Entry 6VM1 (electron microscopy, 7.90 A resolution (low resolution: residue-level contacts below are approximate; hydrogen-bond / salt-bridge calls are withheld)); this record covers chains R and S of the 26 polymer chains in the assembly.

Chain R (and S):
Protein: ATP synthase subunit c, chloroplastic
From: Spinacia oleracea
Notes: chain S of this document is another copy of the same molecule, construct and numbering; everything in this record applies to it too
Reference sequence: P69447 (ATPH_SPIOL); residues 1-81 here = UniProt positions 1-81
Chain sequence (81 residues; numbered 1 to 81; the number before each row is that of its first residue):
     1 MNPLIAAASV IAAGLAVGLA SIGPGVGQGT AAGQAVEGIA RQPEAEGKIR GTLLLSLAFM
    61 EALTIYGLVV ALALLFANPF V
Unresolved in the structure: 1-2
Swiss-Prot annotation at these positions:
  - site: Glu-61 (Reversibly protonated during proton transport)
  - modified residue: Met-1 (N-formylmethionine)

Chain R / chain S interface:
Contacting residue pairs (34; chain R residue first):
  Ile-5(R) with Pro-3(S); Ala-7(S)
  Ala-8(R) with Ala-7(S)
  Ala-12(R) with Val-10(S); Ile-11(S); Gly-14(S)
  Ala-16(R) with Gly-14(S); Gly-18(S)
  Leu-19(R) with Gly-18(S); Ile-22(S)
  Ala-20(R) with Gly-18(S); Ser-21(S)
  Gly-23(R) with Ile-22(S); Val-26(S)
  Pro-24(R) with Ser-21(S); Ile-22(S); Gly-25(S); Val-26(S)
  Gly-27(R) with Val-26(S); Gly-29(S)
  Ala-31(R) with Gly-29(S); Ala-32(S); Gly-33(S)
  Gln-34(R) with Gly-33(S); Glu-37(S)
  Ala-35(R) with Gly-33(S); Val-36(S)
  Gly-38(R) with Ala-40(S)
  Ile-39(R) with Ala-40(S)
  Gln-42(R) with Ala-40(S)
  Ser-56(R) with Ala-32(S)
  Pro-79(R) with Leu-75(S); Phe-76(S)
  Phe-80(R) with Leu-75(S)
Other interface residues (no listed pair), chain R (26 interface residues in all): Leu-4, Ser-9, Gln-28, Thr-30, Lys-48, Thr-52, Leu-63, Ala-73
Other interface residues (no listed pair), chain S (21 interface residues in all): Val-17, Thr-30, Glu-46

Overview:
26 residues of chain R and 21 residues of chain S are in contact.
Both chains are ATP synthase subunit c, chloroplastic (Spinacia oleracea). Entry 6VM1 (Chloroplast ATP
synthase (C3, CF1FO)) was determined by electron microscopy, deposited together with 6VM4, 6VMB, 6VMD, 6VMG,
6VOF, 6VOG and 8 further entries.
